Entry 9J1H (X-ray diffraction, 2.00 A resolution); this record covers chains A and B.

== Chain A (and B) ==
Protein: Verruculogen synthase
Organism: Aspergillus fumigatus Af293
Notes: EC 1.14.11.38; chain B of this document is another copy of the same molecule, construct and numbering; everything in this record applies to it too
Reference sequence: Q4WAW9 (FTMF_ASPFU); residues 1-291 here = UniProt positions 1-291
Sequence (312 residues; row label = number of the first residue in the row):
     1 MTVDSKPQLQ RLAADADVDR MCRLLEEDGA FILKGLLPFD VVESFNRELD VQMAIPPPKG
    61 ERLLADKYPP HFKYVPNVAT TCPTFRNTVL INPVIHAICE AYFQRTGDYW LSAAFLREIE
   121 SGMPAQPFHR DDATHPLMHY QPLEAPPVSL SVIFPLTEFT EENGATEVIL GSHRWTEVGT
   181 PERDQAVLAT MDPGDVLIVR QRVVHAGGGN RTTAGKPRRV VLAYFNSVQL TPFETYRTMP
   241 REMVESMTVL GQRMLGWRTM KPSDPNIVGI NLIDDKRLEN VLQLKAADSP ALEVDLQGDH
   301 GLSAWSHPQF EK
Unresolved in the structure: 1-5, 290-312 (chain B: 1-5, 70-72, 290-312)
Differences from the reference sequence: expression tag (292-312)
Modified / non-standard residues: Y224 (3,5-difluoro-L-tyrosine; F2Y)
Curated features (UniProtKB/Swiss-Prot):
  - active site: Y68
  - mutagenesis: Y68 (Y68F: Affects the catalytic activity)
Ion coordination: Co2+: H129, D131, H205 (together with 2-oxoglutaric acid)
Ligand contacts: 2-oxoglutaric acid (AKG): R117, Q126, H129, D131, I153, T166, H205, G207, R218, V220, L222, Y224
Reported in the primary citation:
  - Co2+ coordination: H205
  - conformationally variable residues (loop rearrangement): A65 to F72

== Interface between chain A and chain B ==
Contacting residue pairs - 111 pairs, chain A then chain B:
  E61(A) with D275(B); R277(B)
  R62(A) with D275(B)
  L63(A) with V268(B); L272(B), hydrophobic; D275(B), hydrogen bond (backbone-backbone); K276(B); R277(B)
  L64(A) with V268(B), hydrophobic; D275(B), hydrogen bond (backbone-side chain)
  A65(A) with D275(B)
  K67(A) with I267(B)
  Y68(A) with I267(B)
  Y74(A) with D275(B)
  N77(A) with I273(B); D274(B), hydrogen bond (side chain-backbone)
  W110(A) with T231(B)
  A133(A) with P265(B); N266(B), hydrogen bond (backbone-backbone)
  T134(A) with P262(B); N266(B), hydrogen bond (backbone-side chain)
  H135(A) with Q229(B); I270(B)
  P136(A) with Q229(B); S263(B); P265(B); N266(B)
  L137(A) with L137(B), hydrophobic; Q141(B); Q229(B), hydrogen bond (backbone-side chain); L230(B), hydrophobic
  Y140(A) with P142(B); A145(B), hydrophobic; P146(B)
  Q141(A) with L137(B), hydrogen bond (side chain-backbone); Q141(B), hydrogen bond
  P142(A) with Y140(B)
  A145(A) with Y140(B), hydrophobic
  P146(A) with Y140(B)
  V228(A) with T231(B), hydrogen bond (backbone-side chain)
  Q229(A) with H135(B); P136(B); L137(B), hydrogen bond (side chain-backbone); L230(B); T231(B), hydrogen bond (backbone-backbone)
  L230(A) with L137(B), hydrophobic; Q229(B); T231(B), hydrogen bond (backbone-side chain)
  T231(A) with W110(B); V228(B), hydrogen bond (side chain-backbone); Q229(B), hydrogen bond (backbone-backbone); L230(B), hydrogen bond (side chain-backbone); T231(B), hydrogen bond (side chain-backbone); I270(B)
  P232(A) with I270(B); N271(B)
  F233(A) with V268(B), hydrophobic; G269(B); I270(B), hydrophobic; N271(B), hydrogen bond (backbone-backbone); L272(B), hydrogen bond (backbone-backbone)
  E234(A) with L272(B)
  T235(A) with N271(B); L272(B), hydrogen bond (backbone-backbone); I273(B); L278(B)
  R237(A) with R237(B); G256(B), hydrogen bond (side chain-backbone); N271(B), hydrogen bond; L278(B)
  T238(A) with L278(B); L282(B)
  G256(A) with R237(B), hydrogen bond (backbone-side chain)
  W257(A) with R237(B)
  P262(A) with T134(B)
  S263(A) with P136(B)
  P265(A) with A133(B); P136(B)
  N266(A) with A133(B), hydrogen bond (backbone-backbone); T134(B), hydrogen bond (side chain-backbone)
  V268(A) with L64(B), hydrophobic; F233(B), hydrophobic
  G269(A) with F233(B)
  I270(A) with H135(B); T231(B); P232(B); F233(B), hydrophobic
  N271(A) with P232(B); F233(B), hydrogen bond (backbone-backbone); T235(B)
  L272(A) with L63(B), hydrophobic; F233(B), hydrogen bond (backbone-backbone); E234(B); T235(B), hydrogen bond (backbone-backbone)
  I273(A) with N77(B); T235(B)
  D274(A) with N77(B), hydrogen bond (backbone-side chain)
  D275(A) with R62(B), salt bridge; L63(B), hydrogen bond (backbone-backbone); L64(B), hydrogen bond (side chain-backbone); A65(B), hydrogen bond (side chain-backbone); Y74(B)
  K276(A) with P58(B); E61(B), hydrogen bond (side chain-backbone); R62(B); L63(B)
  R277(A) with E61(B), salt bridge; L63(B)
  L278(A) with R237(B)
  N280(A) with E61(B), hydrogen bond
  L282(A) with T238(B)
Also at the interface, not in a pair above, chain A (57 interface residues in all): P76, T80, D132, V148, Y236, D264, I267, V281
Also at the interface, not in a pair above, chain B (55 interface residues in all): K67, P76, T80, V148, Y236, W257, T259, N280

== Overview ==
57 residues of chain A and 55 residues of chain B are in contact; the contacts include 33 hydrogen bonds and 2
salt bridges. Polar pairs include D275(A)-R62(B), R277(A)-E61(B) and L64(A)-D275(B). Bound to chain A:
2-oxoglutaric acid. The paper reports Co2+ coordination by H205(A); conformational variability at A65(A).
Both chains are Verruculogen synthase (Aspergillus fumigatus Af293). Entry 9J1H (The binary complex structure
of F2Y224-FtmOx1 mutant with alpha-ketoglutarate) was determined by X-ray diffraction, deposited together with
9J1I.
